Entry 9CAB (electron microscopy, 3.94 A resolution); this record covers chains W and Y of the 20 polymer chains in the assembly.

== Chain W ==
Molecule: Histone H3.2
Source organism: Xenopus laevis
Reference sequence: P84233 (H32_XENLA); residues 1-135 here correspond to UniProt positions 2-136 (UniProt number = residue number + 1)
Sequence (135 residues; numbered 1 to 135; the number before each row is that of its first residue):
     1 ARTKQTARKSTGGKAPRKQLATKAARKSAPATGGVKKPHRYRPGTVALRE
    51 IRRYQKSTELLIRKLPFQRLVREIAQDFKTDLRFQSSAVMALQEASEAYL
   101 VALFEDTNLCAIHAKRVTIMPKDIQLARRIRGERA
Disordered / not traced: 1-38, 135
Differences from the reference sequence: variant Ala102 (Gly103 in P84233)
UniProt features mapped onto this chain:
  - modified residue: Arg2 (Asymmetric dimethylarginine), Thr3 (Phosphothreonine), Lys4 (Allysine), Gln5 (5-glutamyl dopamine), Thr6 (Phosphothreonine), Arg8 (Citrulline), Lys9 (N6,N6,N6-trimethyllysine), Ser10 (ADP-ribosylserine), Thr11 (Phosphothreonine), Lys14 (N6-(2-hydroxyisobutyryl)lysine), Arg17 (Asymmetric dimethylarginine), Lys18 (N6-(2-hydroxyisobutyryl)lysine), Lys23 (N6-(2-hydroxyisobutyryl)lysine), Arg26 (Citrulline), Lys27 (N6,N6,N6-trimethyllysine), Ser28 (ADP-ribosylserine), Lys36 (N6,N6,N6-trimethyllysine), Lys37 (N6-methyllysine), Tyr41 (Phosphotyrosine), Lys56 (N6,N6,N6-trimethyllysine) and 8 more in UniProt
  - lipidation: Cys110 (S-palmitoyl cysteine)

== Chain Y ==
Molecule: 285-nt DNA strand
Sequence (285 nucleotides; each row starts with the number of its first residue; numbers below 1 keep their minus sign (DA-179 is residue -179)):
  -179 ATCGAAGGGCGCCTATATAAGGGGGTGGGGGCGCGTTCGTCCTCCCTCTC
  -129 CTCGCGGCGCGAGTTTCAGGCAGCGCTGCGTCCTGCTGCGCACGTGGGAA
   -79 GCCCTGCTGGAGAATCCCGGTGCGCAGGCCGCTCAATTGGTCGTAGACAG
   -29 CTCTAGCACCGCTTAAACGCAGCTACGCGCTGTCCCCCGCGTTTTAACCG
    21 CCAAGGGGATTACTCCCTAGTCTCCAGGCAGCTGTCAGATATGTACATCC
    71 TGTGATCCCCGGGTACCGAGCTCGAATTCACTGGC
Disordered / not traced: -179 to -93, 77-105

== How chain W and chain Y interact ==
Contacting residue pairs - 26 pairs, chain W then chain Y:
  Arg40(W) - DG9(Y)  hydrogen bond to the base
  Arg40(W) - DC10(Y)  hydrogen bond to the sugar
  Tyr41(W) - DA-67(Y)  sugar contact
  Tyr41(W) - DA-66(Y)  sugar contact
  Tyr41(W) - DG9(Y)  sugar contact
  Tyr41(W) - DC10(Y)  hydrogen bond to the phosphate
  Arg42(W) - DG9(Y)  sugar contact
  Pro43(W) - DC8(Y)  phosphate contact
  Pro43(W) - DG9(Y)  phosphate contact
  Gly44(W) - DC8(Y)  phosphate contact
  Gly44(W) - DG9(Y)  hydrogen bond to the phosphate
  Thr45(W) - DG9(Y)  phosphate contact
  Val46(W) - DG9(Y)  hydrogen bond to the phosphate
  Val46(W) - DC10(Y)  phosphate contact
  Ala47(W) - DG9(Y)  hydrogen bond to the phosphate
  Arg49(W) - DA-66(Y)  hydrogen bond to the phosphate
  Arg49(W) - DT-65(Y)  phosphate contact
  Lys56(W) - DC-64(Y)  salt bridge to the phosphate
  Arg63(W) - DA17(Y)  phosphate contact
  Arg63(W) - DC18(Y)  phosphate contact
  Lys64(W) - DC18(Y)  hydrogen bond to the phosphate
  Leu65(W) - DA17(Y)  phosphate contact
  Leu65(W) - DC18(Y)  hydrogen bond to the phosphate
  Pro66(W) - DA17(Y)  phosphate contact
  Arg69(W) - DA17(Y)  salt bridge to the phosphate
  Arg83(W) - DG26(Y)  hydrogen bond to the sugar
Interface residues without a listed pair, chain W (17 interface residues in all): His39
Interface residues without a listed pair, chain Y (12 interface residues in all): DG-68, DG27

== Summary ==
Chain W and chain Y form an interface of 17 and 12 residues respectively, with 10 hydrogen bonds and 2 salt
bridges. Among the polar pairs are Arg40(W)-DG9(Y), Arg40(W)-DC10(Y) and Arg83(W)-DG26(Y).
Chain W is Histone H3.2 (Xenopus laevis) and chain Y is a 285-nt DNA strand; the structure, Cryo-EM structure
of human SRCAP-nucleosome complex in the encounter state (composite structure), was determined by electron
microscopy.
